7P81 - chains H and I of the 24 polymer chains in the assembly; structure by X-ray diffraction, 2.79 A resolution.

== Chain H (and I) ==
Protein: ATP-dependent Clp protease proteolytic subunit
From: Bacillus subtilis (strain 168)
Notes: EC 3.4.21.92; chain I of this document is another copy of the same molecule, construct and numbering; everything in this record applies to it too
UniProtKB: P80244 (CLPP_BACSU); residues 1-191 here correspond to UniProt positions 2-192 (UniProt number = residue number + 1)
Chain sequence (199 residues; numbered 1 to 199; the number before each row is that of its first residue):
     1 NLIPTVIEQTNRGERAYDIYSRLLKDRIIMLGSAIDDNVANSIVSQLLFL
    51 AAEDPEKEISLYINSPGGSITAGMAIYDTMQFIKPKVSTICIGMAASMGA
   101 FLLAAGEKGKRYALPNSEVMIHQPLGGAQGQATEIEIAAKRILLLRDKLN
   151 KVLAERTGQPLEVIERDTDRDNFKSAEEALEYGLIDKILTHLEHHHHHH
Not modelled in the structure: 1-2, 6-16, 127-131, 191-199 (chain I: 9-13, 128-136, 192-199)
Construct notes: expression tag (192-199)
Curated features (UniProtKB/Swiss-Prot):
  - active site: Ser97 (Nucleophile), His122

== Interface between chain H and chain I ==
Pairs across the interface (48):
  Tyr17(H) - Thr5(I)
  Tyr17(H) - Ile7(I)
  Asp18(H) - Asn1(I)
  Tyr20(H) - Asn1(I)
  Ser21(H) - Pro4(I)
  Ser21(H) - Thr5(I)  hydrogen bond
  Leu24(H) - Val6(I)  hydrophobic
  Asn38(H) - Leu2(I)
  Asn38(H) - Tyr20(I)
  Val39(H) - Leu2(I)  hydrophobic
  Asn41(H) - Tyr20(I)
  Asn41(H) - Gly32(I)  hydrogen bond (side chain-backbone)
  Asn41(H) - Asn64(I)  hydrogen bond
  Ser42(H) - Leu2(I)  hydrogen bond (side chain-backbone)
  Ser42(H) - Ile3(I)
  Ser42(H) - Pro4(I)
  Ser42(H) - Tyr20(I)  hydrogen bond (backbone-side chain)
  Ser45(H) - Ile19(I)
  Ser45(H) - Tyr20(I)
  Ser45(H) - Leu23(I)
  Gln46(H) - Pro4(I)
  Leu48(H) - Tyr62(I)  hydrophobic
  Phe49(H) - Val6(I)  hydrophobic
  Phe49(H) - Arg22(I)
  Glu53(H) - Arg22(I)  salt bridge
  Thr71(H) - Gly93(I)
  Thr71(H) - Met94(I)
  Thr71(H) - Glu118(I)
  Met74(H) - Asn116(I)
  Ala75(H) - Ile92(I)  hydrophobic
  Tyr77(H) - Asn116(I)
  Asp78(H) - Leu114(I)
  Asp78(H) - Pro115(I)
  Asp78(H) - Asn116(I)  hydrogen bond (side chain-backbone)
  Gln81(H) - His191(I)
  Phe82(H) - Leu189(I)  hydrophobic
  Phe82(H) - Thr190(I)
  Phe82(H) - His191(I)
  Ala132(H) - Asp171(I)
  Thr133(H) - Asp171(I)
  Glu134(H) - Asp171(I)  hydrogen bond (backbone-side chain)
  Ile135(H) - Asp171(I)
  Arg141(H) - Glu118(I)  salt bridge
  Arg141(H) - Met120(I)
  Arg141(H) - Phe173(I)
  Leu144(H) - Phe173(I)  hydrophobic
  Leu145(H) - Glu118(I)
  Lys148(H) - Asn116(I)
Also at the interface, not in a pair above, chain H (33 interface residues in all): Lys25, Asp37, Thr79, Ala138
Also at the interface, not in a pair above, chain I (29 interface residues in all): Met30, Ser117

== Summary ==
Chain H and chain I form an interface of 33 and 29 residues respectively, with 7 hydrogen bonds and 2 salt
bridges. Polar pairs include Glu53(H)-Arg22(I), Arg141(H)-Glu118(I) and Ser21(H)-Thr5(I). UniProt lists
active-site residues Ser97(H) and His122(H) on chain H.
Both chains are ATP-dependent Clp protease proteolytic subunit (Bacillus subtilis (strain 168)). Entry 7P81
(Crystal structure of ClpP from Bacillus subtilis in complex with ADEP2 (compact state)) was determined by
X-ray diffraction (same publication as 7FEP, 7FEQ, 7FER, 7FES and 7P80).
